PDB entry 3J0K | electron microscopy, 36.00 A resolution (very low resolution: no residue pairs are listed; an interface is given only as per-side residue counts) | chains B and C of the 12 polymer chains in the assembly

[Chain B]
Protein: DNA-directed RNA polymerase II 140 kDa polypeptide
Organism: Homo sapiens
Notes: EC 2.7.7.6
Chain sequence (1224 residues; row label = number of the first residue in the row):
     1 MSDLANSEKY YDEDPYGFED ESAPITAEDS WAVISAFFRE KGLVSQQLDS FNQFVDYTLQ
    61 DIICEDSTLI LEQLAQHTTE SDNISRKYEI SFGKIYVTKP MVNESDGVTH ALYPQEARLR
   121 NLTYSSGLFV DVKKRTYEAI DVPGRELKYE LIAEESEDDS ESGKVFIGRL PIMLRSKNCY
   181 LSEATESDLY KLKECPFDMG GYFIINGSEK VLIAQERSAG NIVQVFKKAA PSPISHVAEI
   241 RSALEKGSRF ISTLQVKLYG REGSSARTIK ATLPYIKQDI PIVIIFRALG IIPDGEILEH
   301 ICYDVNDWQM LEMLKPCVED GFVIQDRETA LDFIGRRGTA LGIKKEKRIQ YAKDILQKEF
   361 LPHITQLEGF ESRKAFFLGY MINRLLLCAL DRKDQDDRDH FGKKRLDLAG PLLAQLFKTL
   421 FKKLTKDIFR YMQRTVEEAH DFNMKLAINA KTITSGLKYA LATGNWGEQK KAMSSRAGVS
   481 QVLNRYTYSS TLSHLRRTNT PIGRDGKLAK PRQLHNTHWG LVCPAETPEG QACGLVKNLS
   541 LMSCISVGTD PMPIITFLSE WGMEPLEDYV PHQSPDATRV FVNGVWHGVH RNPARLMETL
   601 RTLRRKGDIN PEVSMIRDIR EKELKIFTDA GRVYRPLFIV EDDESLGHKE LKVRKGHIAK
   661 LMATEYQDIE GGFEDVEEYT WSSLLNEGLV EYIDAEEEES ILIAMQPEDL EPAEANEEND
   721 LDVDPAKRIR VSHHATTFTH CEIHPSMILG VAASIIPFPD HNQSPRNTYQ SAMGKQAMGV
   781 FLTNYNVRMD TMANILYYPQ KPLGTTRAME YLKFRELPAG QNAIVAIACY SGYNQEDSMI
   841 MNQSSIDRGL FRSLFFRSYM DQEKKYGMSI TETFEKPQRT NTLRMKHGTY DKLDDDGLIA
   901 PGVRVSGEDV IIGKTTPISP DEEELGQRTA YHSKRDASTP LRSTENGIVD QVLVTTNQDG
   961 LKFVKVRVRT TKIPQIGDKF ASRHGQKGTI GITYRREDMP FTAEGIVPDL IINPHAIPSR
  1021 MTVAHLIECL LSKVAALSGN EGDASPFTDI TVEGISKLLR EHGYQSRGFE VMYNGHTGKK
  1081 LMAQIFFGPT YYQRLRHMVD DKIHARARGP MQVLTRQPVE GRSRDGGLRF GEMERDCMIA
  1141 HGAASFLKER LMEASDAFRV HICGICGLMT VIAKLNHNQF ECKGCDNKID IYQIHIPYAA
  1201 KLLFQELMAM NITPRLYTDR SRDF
Disordered / not traced: 1-19, 71-89, 135-163, 336-344, 438-445, 669-677, 716-721, 920-932
Bound ions: Zn2+: Cys1163, Cys1166, Cys1182, Cys1185

[Chain C]
Protein: DNA-directed RNA polymerase II 45 kDa polypeptide
Organism: Homo sapiens
Notes: EC 2.7.7.6
Chain sequence (268 residues; numbered 1 to 268; the number before each row is that of its first residue):
     1 MSEEGPQVKI REASKDNVDF ILSNVDLAMA NSLRRVMIAE IPTLAIDSVE VETNTTVLAD
    61 EFIAHRLGLI PLQSMDIEQL EYSRDCFCED HCDKCSVVLT LQAFGESEST TNVYSKDLVI
   121 VSNLMGRNIG HPIIQDKEGN GVLICKLRKG QELKLTCVAK KGIAKEHAKW GPAAAIEFEY
   181 DPWNKLKHTD YWYEQDSAKE WPQSKNCEYE DPPNEGDPFD YKAQADTFYM NVESVGSIPV
   241 DQVVVRGIDT LQKKVASILL ALTQMDQD
Disordered / not traced: 1-2
Bound ions: Zn2+: Cys86, Cys88, Cys92

[How chain B and chain C interact]
At this resolution (36 A) residue pairs are not listed: 40 residues of chain B and 38 of chain C lie at the interface.

[In short]
Chain B and chain C form an interface of 40 and 38 residues respectively. Cys1163(B), Cys1166(B), Cys1182(B)
and Cys1185(B) coordinate Zn2+.
Chain B is DNA-directed RNA polymerase II 140 kDa polypeptide and chain C is DNA-directed RNA polymerase II 45
kDa polypeptide, both from Homo sapiens; the structure, Orientation of RNA polymerase II within the human
VP16-Mediator-pol II-TFIIF assembly, was determined by electron microscopy.
